PDB entry 8W19 | electron microscopy, 4.40 A resolution (low resolution: residue-level contacts below are approximate; hydrogen-bond / salt-bridge calls are withheld) | chains A and C of the 15 polymer chains in the assembly

== Chain A ==
Name: Core protein VP3
Source organism: Bluetongue virus (serotype 1 / isolate South Africa)
UniProt: Q1AE73 (Q1AE73_9REOV); residues 1-901 here = UniProt positions 1-901
Sequence (901 residues; row label = number of the first residue in the row):
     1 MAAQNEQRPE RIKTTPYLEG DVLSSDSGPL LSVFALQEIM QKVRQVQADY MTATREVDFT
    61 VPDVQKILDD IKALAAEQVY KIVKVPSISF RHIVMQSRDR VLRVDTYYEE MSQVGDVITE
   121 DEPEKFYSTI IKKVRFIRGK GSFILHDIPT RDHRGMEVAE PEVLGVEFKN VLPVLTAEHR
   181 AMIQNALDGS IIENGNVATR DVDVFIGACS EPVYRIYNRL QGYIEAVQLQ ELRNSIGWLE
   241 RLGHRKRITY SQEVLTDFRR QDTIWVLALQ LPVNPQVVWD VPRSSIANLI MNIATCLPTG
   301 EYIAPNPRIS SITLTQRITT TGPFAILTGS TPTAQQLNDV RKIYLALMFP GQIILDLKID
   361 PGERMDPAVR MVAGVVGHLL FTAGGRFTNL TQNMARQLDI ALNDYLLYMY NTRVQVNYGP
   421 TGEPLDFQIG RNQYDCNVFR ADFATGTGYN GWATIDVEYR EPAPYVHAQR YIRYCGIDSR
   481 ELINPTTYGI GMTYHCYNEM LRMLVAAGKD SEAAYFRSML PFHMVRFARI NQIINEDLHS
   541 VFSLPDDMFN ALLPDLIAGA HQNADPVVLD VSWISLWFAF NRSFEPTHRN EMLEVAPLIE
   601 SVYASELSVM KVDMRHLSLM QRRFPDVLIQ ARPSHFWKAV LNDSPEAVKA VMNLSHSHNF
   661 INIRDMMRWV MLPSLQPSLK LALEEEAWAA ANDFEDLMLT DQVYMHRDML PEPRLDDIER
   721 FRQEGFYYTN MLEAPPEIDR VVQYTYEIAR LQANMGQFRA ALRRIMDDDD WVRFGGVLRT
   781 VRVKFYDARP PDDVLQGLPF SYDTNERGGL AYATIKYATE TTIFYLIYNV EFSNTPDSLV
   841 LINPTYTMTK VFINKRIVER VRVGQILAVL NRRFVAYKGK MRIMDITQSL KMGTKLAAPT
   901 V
Not modelled in the structure: 1-23, 52-58, 656-661, 807-810, 893-901
From the paper describing this entry:
  - mutagenesis - R431F: abolished growth in response to reverse genetics method

== Chain C ==
Name: VP6
Source organism: Bluetongue virus (serotype 1 / isolate South Africa)
UniProt: C5IWW5 (C5IWW5_9REOV); residue numbers follow UniProt; this construct covers 1-329
Sequence (329 residues; each row starts with the number of its first residue):
     1 MSAAMLLAPG DVIKRSSEEL KQRQIQINLI DWTEGESEKE SKAEAKEGDK AEELKDGEGT
    61 QSESSQKKES SKETKDADVD RRIHTAVGSG SSAKGPGERA NENVDRGDGK VGGGGGDADA
   121 GVGATGANGG RWVVLTEEIA RAIESKYGTK IDVYRDEVPA QIIEVERSLQ KELGISREGV
   181 AEQTERLRDL RRKEKSGAHA KAAERGRRKQ GKKPHGDAQR EGTEEEKTSE EPASVGITIE
   241 GVMSQKKLLS MIGGVERKMA PIGARESAVM LVSNSIKDVV RATAYFTAPT GDPHWKEVAR
   301 EASKKKNILA YTSTGGDVKT EFLHLIDHL
Not modelled in the structure: 1-3, 34-129, 198-236
From the paper describing this entry:
  - mutagenesis - R167E/K171E, R191E/K195E: abolished growth

== Chain A / chain C interface ==
Pairs across the interface (24):
  I303(A) with R265(C)
  N306(A) with I262(C); E266(C)
  P307(A) with Q24(C)
  R308(A) with A260(C); I262(C)
  I318(A) with E137(C)
  T319(A) with E137(C)
  P485(A) with A264(C); R265(C)
  T486(A) with R265(C); S267(C); A268(C)
  I490(A) with P261(C); I262(C); G263(C)
  D510(A) with R141(C)
  S511(A) with R141(C)
  P521(A) with I262(C)
  V525(A) with A264(C)
  E585(A) with R265(C); M270(C)
  T587(A) with R281(C)
  H588(A) with R281(C)
Other interface residues (no listed pair), chain A (19 interface residues in all): P305, I309, T412
Other interface residues (no listed pair), chain C (15 interface residues in all): E178

== Summary ==
19 residues of chain A face 15 of chain C across their interface. The paper reports that R167E/K171E and
R191E/K195E of chain C abolish growth; R431F of chain A abolishes growth in response to reverse genetics
method.
Chain A is Core protein VP3 and chain C is VP6, both from Bluetongue virus (serotype 1 / isolate South
Africa); the structure, Cryo-EM structure of BTV star-subcore, was determined by electron microscopy,
deposited together with 8W12, 8W1C, 8W1O, 8W1R and 8W1S.
